PDB entry 6WKK | electron microscopy, 6.10 A resolution (low resolution: residue-level contacts below are approximate; hydrogen-bond / salt-bridge calls are withheld) | chains V and W of the 24 polymer chains in the assembly

[Chain V (and W)]
Name: Gp26 capsid decoration protein
Organism: Bacillus virus G
Notes: chain W of this document is another copy of the same molecule, construct and numbering; everything in this record applies to it too
UniProtKB: G3MB96 (G3MB96_9CAUD); numbering as in UniProt (aligned over 16-165)
Sequence (150 residues; numbered 16 to 165; the number before each row is that of its first residue):
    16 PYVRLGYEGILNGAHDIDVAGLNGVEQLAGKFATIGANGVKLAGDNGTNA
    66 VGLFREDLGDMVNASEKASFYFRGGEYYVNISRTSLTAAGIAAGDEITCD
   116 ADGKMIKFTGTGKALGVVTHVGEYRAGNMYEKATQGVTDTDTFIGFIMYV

[How chain V and chain W interact]
Residue-residue contacts - 59 pairs, chain V then chain W:
  G36(V) - V40(W)
  L37(V) - V40(W)
  L37(V) - E41(W)
  L37(V) - Q42(W)
  N38(V) - E41(W)
  N38(V) - Q42(W)
  G39(V) - E41(W)
  V40(V) - E41(W)
  E41(V) - N38(W)
  E41(V) - G39(W)
  E41(V) - V40(W)
  Q42(V) - N38(W)
  R70(V) - G89(W)
  R70(V) - G90(W)
  R70(V) - E91(W)
  R70(V) - D117(W)
  E71(V) - Y164(W)
  D72(V) - F87(W)
  D72(V) - R88(W)
  L73(V) - F87(W)
  L73(V) - D154(W)
  N78(V) - F87(W)
  S80(V) - R88(W)
  R88(V) - R70(W)
  R88(V) - E71(W)
  R88(V) - D72(W)
  R88(V) - S80(W)
  R88(V) - E91(W)
  G89(V) - E71(W)
  G89(V) - D72(W)
  G89(V) - L73(W)
  G90(V) - E71(W)
  G90(V) - L73(W)
  E91(V) - E41(W)
  E91(V) - L43(W)
  E91(V) - E71(W)
  E91(V) - E91(W)
  E91(V) - A116(W)
  E91(V) - D117(W)
  E91(V) - K119(W)
  Y92(V) - E91(W)
  Y93(V) - D117(W)
  Y93(V) - G118(W)
  Y93(V) - V165(W)
  A116(V) - E41(W)
  Y145(V) - D72(W)
  Y145(V) - L73(W)
  E146(V) - D72(W)
  K147(V) - D72(W)
  K147(V) - L73(W)
  T149(V) - G51(W)
  T149(V) - A52(W)
  T149(V) - L73(W)
  Q150(V) - G51(W)
  Q150(V) - N53(W)
  Q150(V) - L73(W)
  Q150(V) - G74(W)
  Q150(V) - D75(W)
  Q150(V) - M76(W)
Other interface residues (no listed pair), chain V (29 interface residues in all): K82, A148, G151, Y164
Other interface residues (no listed pair), chain W (34 interface residues in all): N78, A79, K82, Y93, V152

[In short]
Chain V and chain W form an interface of 29 and 34 residues respectively.
Both chains are Gp26 capsid decoration protein (Bacillus virus G). Entry 6WKK (Phage G gp27 major capsid
proteins and gp26 decoration proteins) was determined by electron microscopy.
